PDB entry 5Z3L | electron microscopy, 4.31 A resolution (low resolution: residue-level contacts below are approximate; hydrogen-bond / salt-bridge calls are withheld) | chains J and O of the 11 polymer chains in the assembly

[Chain J]
Molecule: 167-nt DNA strand
Sequence (167 nucleotides; numbered -19 to 147; the number before each row is that of its first residue; numbers below 1 keep their minus sign (DA-19 is residue -19)):
   -19 ATCGTACTTC TCGACAAGCT TCAGGATGTA TATATCTGAC ACGTGCCTGG AGACTAGGGA
    41 GTAATCCCCT TGGCGGTTAA AACGCGGGGG ACAGCGCGTA CGTGCGTTTA AGCGGTGCTA
   101 GAGCTGTCTA CGACCAATTG AGCGGCCTCG GCACCGGGAT TCTCGAT
Disordered / not traced: -19 to 0, 147

[Chain O]
Molecule: Transcription regulatory protein SNF2
Source organism: Saccharomyces cerevisiae
Notes: EC 3.6.4.-
UniProt: P22082 (SNF2_YEAST); numbering as in UniProt (aligned over 666-1400)
Chain sequence (735 residues; row label = number of the first residue in the row):
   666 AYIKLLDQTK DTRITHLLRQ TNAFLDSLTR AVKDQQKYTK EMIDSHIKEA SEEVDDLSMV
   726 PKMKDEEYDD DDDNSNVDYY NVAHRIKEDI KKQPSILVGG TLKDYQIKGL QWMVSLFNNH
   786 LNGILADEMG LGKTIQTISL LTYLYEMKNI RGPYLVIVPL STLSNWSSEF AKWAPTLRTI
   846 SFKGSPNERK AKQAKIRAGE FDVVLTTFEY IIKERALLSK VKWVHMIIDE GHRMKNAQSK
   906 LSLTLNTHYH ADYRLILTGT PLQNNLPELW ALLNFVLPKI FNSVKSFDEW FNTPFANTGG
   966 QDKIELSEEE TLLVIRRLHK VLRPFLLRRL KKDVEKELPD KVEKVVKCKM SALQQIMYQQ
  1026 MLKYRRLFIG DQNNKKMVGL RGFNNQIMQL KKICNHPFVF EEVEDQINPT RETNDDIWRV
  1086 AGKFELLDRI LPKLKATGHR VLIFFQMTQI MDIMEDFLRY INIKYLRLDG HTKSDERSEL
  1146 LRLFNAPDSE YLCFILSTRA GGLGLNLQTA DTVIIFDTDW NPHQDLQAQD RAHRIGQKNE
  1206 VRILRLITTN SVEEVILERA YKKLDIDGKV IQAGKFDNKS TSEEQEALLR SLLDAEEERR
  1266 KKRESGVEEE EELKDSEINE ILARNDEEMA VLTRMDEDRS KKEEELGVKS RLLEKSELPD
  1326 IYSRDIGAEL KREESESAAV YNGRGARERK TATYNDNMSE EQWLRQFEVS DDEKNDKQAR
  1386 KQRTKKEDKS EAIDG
Disordered / not traced: 666-669, 691-742, 961-966, 1033-1046, 1270-1276, 1310-1313, 1321-1335, 1349-1400
UniProt features mapped onto this chain:
  - motif: Asp894 to His897 (DEGH box)
  - binding site (ATP): Asp792 to Thr799
  - modified residue (Phosphoserine): Ser716, Ser1340

[How chain J and chain O interact]
Residue-residue contacts (29; chain J residue first):
  DT50(J) - Phe1048(O)
  DT50(J) - Asn1049(O)
  DT51(J) - Phe1048(O)
  DT51(J) - Asn1049(O)
  DT51(J) - Ile1052(O)
  DT51(J) - Lys1057(O)
  DG52(J) - Ile1052(O)
  DG52(J) - Lys1057(O)
  DG52(J) - Met1112(O)
  DG52(J) - Gln1114(O)
  DG53(J) - Met1112(O)
  DG53(J) - Thr1113(O)
  DG53(J) - Gln1114(O)
  DC54(J) - Gly1135(O)
  DC54(J) - Arg1164(O)
  DG55(J) - Glu874(O)
  DG55(J) - Gly1135(O)
  DG55(J) - Arg1142(O)
  DG55(J) - Arg1164(O)
  DG55(J) - Ala1165(O)
  DG55(J) - Gly1166(O)
  DG56(J) - Leu825(O)
  DG56(J) - Ser826(O)
  DG56(J) - Glu874(O)
  DT57(J) - Tyr875(O)
  DT57(J) - Lys878(O)
  DT58(J) - Gly849(O)
  DT58(J) - Pro851(O)
  DT58(J) - Lys878(O)
Also at the interface, not in a pair above, chain O (23 interface residues in all): Ser850, Arg854, Gln1111, Lys1138

[Overview]
9 residues of chain J face 23 of chain O across their interface. Curated annotation (UniProt) lists 8
ATP-binding residues on chain O.
Chain J is a 167-nt DNA strand and chain O is Transcription regulatory protein SNF2 (Saccharomyces
cerevisiae); the structure, Structure of Snf2-nucleosome complex in apo state, was determined by electron
microscopy, deposited together with 5Z3U, 5Z3V, 5Z3O, 6IY2 and 6IY3.
